Entry 6X78 (X-ray diffraction, 2.36 A resolution); this record covers chains A and B of the 3 polymer chains in the assembly.

[Chain A]
Name: antibody vFP48.03 light chain
Organism: Mus musculus
Notes: antibody fragment or engineered binder
Amino-acid sequence (219 residues; row label = number of the first residue in the row; a row labelled like 27A-27E holds insertion residues (27A, then the next letters in order)):
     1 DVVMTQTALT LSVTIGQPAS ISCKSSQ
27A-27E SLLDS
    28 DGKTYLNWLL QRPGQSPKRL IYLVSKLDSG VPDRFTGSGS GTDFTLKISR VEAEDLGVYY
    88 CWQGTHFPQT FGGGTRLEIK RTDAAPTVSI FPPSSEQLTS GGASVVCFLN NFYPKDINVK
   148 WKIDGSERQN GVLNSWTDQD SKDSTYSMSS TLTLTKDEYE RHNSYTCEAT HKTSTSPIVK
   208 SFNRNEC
Unresolved in the structure: 214
Cystine bridges: Cys-23/Cys-88, Cys-134/Cys-194

[Chain B]
Name: antibody vFP48.03 heavy chain
Organism: Mus musculus
Notes: antibody fragment or engineered binder
Amino-acid sequence (234 residues; numbered 1 to 232 plus 9 insertion-coded residues; 7 numbers in that range are skipped by the numbering (no residue carries them; nothing is unmodelled there); the number before each row is that of its first residue; a row labelled like 82A-82C holds insertion residues (82A, then the next letters in order)):
     1 QVQLQQPGAE FVKPGASVRM SCKASGYTFT SYWIAWVKQR PGQGLEWIGD IY
   52A P
    53 GSGYTNYNGK LKNRATLTVD TSSNTAYMQL
82A-82C SSL
    83 TSEDSAVYYC TRGGTTFV
100A-100E AEPWL
   101 AYWGQGTLVA VSAASTTPPS VYPLAPGSAA QTNSMVTLGC LVKGYFPEPV TV
   154 TWNSGSLSSG
   165 VHTFPAVLQS
   177 DLYTLSSSVT VPSS
   193 TW
   196 PSETVTCNVA HPASSTKVDK KIVPRDCDKG LEVLFQG
Unresolved in the structure: 128-132, 222-232
Cystine bridges: Cys-22/Cys-92, Cys-140/Cys-202

[Chain A / chain B interface]
Contacting residue pairs (78):
  Lys-30(A) / Glu-100B(B)  salt bridge
  Tyr-32(A) / Ala-100A(B)  hydrophobic
  Asn-34(A) / Trp-100D(B)  hydrogen bond (side chain-backbone)
  Leu-36(A) / Trp-103(B)
  Gln-38(A) / Gln-39(B)  hydrogen bond
  Gln-38(A) / Tyr-91(B)  hydrogen bond
  Gln-42(A) / Tyr-91(B)
  Ser-43(A) / Tyr-91(B)
  Ser-43(A) / Gly-104(B)  hydrogen bond (side chain-backbone)
  Ser-43(A) / Gln-105(B)
  Pro-44(A) / Leu-45(B)  hydrophobic
  Pro-44(A) / Tyr-91(B)
  Pro-44(A) / Trp-103(B)
  Arg-46(A) / Glu-100B(B)  hydrogen bond (side chain-backbone)
  Arg-46(A) / Pro-100C(B)
  Arg-46(A) / Trp-100D(B)  hydrogen bond (side chain-backbone)
  Arg-46(A) / Leu-100E(B)
  Arg-46(A) / Ala-101(B)
  Tyr-49(A) / Glu-100B(B)
  Leu-50(A) / Glu-100B(B)
  Tyr-87(A) / Gln-39(B)  hydrogen bond
  Tyr-87(A) / Gln-43(B)
  Tyr-87(A) / Gly-44(B)
  Tyr-87(A) / Leu-45(B)  hydrophobic
  Trp-89(A) / Trp-100D(B)  hydrophobic
  Trp-89(A) / Leu-100E(B)  hydrophobic
  Phe-94(A) / Asn-58(B)
  Pro-95(A) / Trp-47(B)  hydrophobic
  Gln-96(A) / Trp-47(B)
  Gln-96(A) / Asp-50(B)
  Gln-96(A) / Trp-100D(B)
  Phe-98(A) / Val-37(B)  hydrophobic
  Phe-98(A) / Leu-45(B)
  Phe-98(A) / Trp-47(B)
  Phe-98(A) / Leu-100E(B)  hydrophobic
  Ser-116(A) / Thr-137(B)
  Phe-118(A) / Leu-124(B)
  Phe-118(A) / Ala-125(B)
  Phe-118(A) / Pro-126(B)
  Phe-118(A) / Thr-137(B)
  Pro-119(A) / Arg-220(B)  hydrogen bond (backbone-side chain)
  Pro-120(A) / Arg-220(B)  hydrogen bond (backbone-side chain)
  Ser-121(A) / Tyr-122(B)
  Ser-121(A) / Pro-123(B)
  Glu-123(A) / Tyr-122(B)
  Glu-123(A) / Pro-123(B)
  Glu-123(A) / Lys-215(B)  salt bridge
  Gln-124(A) / Tyr-122(B)
  Gln-124(A) / Lys-143(B)
  Ser-127(A) / Tyr-122(B)
  Ser-131(A) / Leu-141(B)
  Ser-131(A) / Lys-143(B)
  Val-133(A) / Leu-124(B)  hydrophobic
  Val-133(A) / Leu-141(B)  hydrophobic
  Phe-135(A) / Leu-124(B)  hydrophobic
  Phe-135(A) / Phe-168(B)  hydrophobic
  Phe-135(A) / Ser-182(B)
  Phe-135(A) / Ser-183(B)
  Phe-135(A) / Ser-184(B)
  Asn-137(A) / His-166(B)
  Asn-137(A) / Phe-168(B)
  Asn-137(A) / Ser-184(B)  hydrogen bond
  Asn-138(A) / His-166(B)  hydrogen bond
  Val-159(A) / Gln-173(B)
  Leu-160(A) / Val-171(B)  hydrophobic
  Leu-160(A) / Gln-173(B)
  Leu-160(A) / Thr-180(B)
  Asn-161(A) / Val-171(B)
  Ser-162(A) / Phe-168(B)
  Ser-162(A) / Pro-169(B)  hydrogen bond (side chain-backbone)
  Trp-163(A) / Pro-169(B)
  Thr-164(A) / Phe-168(B)
  Ser-174(A) / His-166(B)  hydrogen bond
  Ser-174(A) / Phe-168(B)
  Met-175(A) / Phe-168(B)
  Ser-176(A) / Phe-168(B)
  Ser-176(A) / Ser-182(B)  hydrogen bond
  Thr-180(A) / Lys-143(B)
Other interface residues (no listed pair), chain A (44 interface residues in all): Gly-100, Gly-158, Asp-167, Thr-178
Other interface residues (no listed pair), chain B (43 interface residues in all): Glu-46, Gly-106, Gly-127, Leu-138, Gly-139, Thr-167

[In short]
The interface between chain A and chain B involves 44 residues on one side and 43 on the other, with 14
hydrogen bonds and 2 salt bridges. Among the polar pairs are Lys-30(A)/Glu-100B(B), Glu-123(A)/Lys-215(B) and
Asn-34(A)/Trp-100D(B).
Chain A is antibody vFP48.03 light chain and chain B is antibody vFP48.03 heavy chain, both from Mus musculus;
the structure, Vaccine-elicited mouse FP-targeting neutralizing antibody vFP48.03 in complex with HIV fusion
peptide (residue 512-519), was determined by X-ray diffraction.
